1GK2 - chains A and D of the 4 polymer chains in the assembly; structure by X-ray diffraction, 1.90 A resolution.

== Chain A (and D) ==
Molecule: Histidine ammonia-lyase
Source organism: Pseudomonas putida
Notes: EC 4.3.1.3; chain D of this document is another copy of the same molecule, construct and numbering; everything in this record applies to it too
UniProtKB: P21310 (HUTH_PSEPU); residues 1-509 here correspond to UniProt positions 2-510 (UniProt number = residue number + 1)
Sequence (509 residues; each row starts with the number of its first residue):
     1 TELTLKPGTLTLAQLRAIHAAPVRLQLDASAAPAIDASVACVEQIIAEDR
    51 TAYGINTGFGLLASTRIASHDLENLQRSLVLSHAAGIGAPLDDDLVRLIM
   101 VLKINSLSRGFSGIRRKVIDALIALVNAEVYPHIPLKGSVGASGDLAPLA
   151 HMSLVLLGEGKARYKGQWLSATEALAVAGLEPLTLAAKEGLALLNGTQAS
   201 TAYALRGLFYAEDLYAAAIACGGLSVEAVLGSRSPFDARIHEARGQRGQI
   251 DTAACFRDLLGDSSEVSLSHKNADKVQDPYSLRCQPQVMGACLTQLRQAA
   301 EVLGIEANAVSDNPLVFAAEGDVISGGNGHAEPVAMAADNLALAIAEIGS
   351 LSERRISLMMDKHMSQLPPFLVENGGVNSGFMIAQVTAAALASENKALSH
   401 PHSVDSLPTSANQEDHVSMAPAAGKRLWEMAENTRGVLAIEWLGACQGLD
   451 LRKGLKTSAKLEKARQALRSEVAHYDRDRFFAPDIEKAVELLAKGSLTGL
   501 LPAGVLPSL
Differences from the reference sequence: engineered mutation Ala-273 (Cys in P21310), Gly-329 (Phe in P21310)
Reported in the primary citation:
  - conformationally variable residues (loop rearrangement): Ala-142 to Gly-144
  - catalytic residues: Glu-414 (proposed by the authors, not directly observed)

== Interface between chain A and chain D ==
Contacting residue pairs (159; chain A residue first):
  Tyr-53(A) / Gln-277(D)
  Arg-109(A) / Ala-243(D)  hydrogen bond (side chain-backbone)
  Ser-143(A) / Tyr-280(D)  hydrogen bond
  Thr-197(A) / Arg-244(D)
  Asp-237(A) / Ile-324(D)
  Arg-239(A) / Phe-317(D)
  Arg-239(A) / Glu-320(D)  salt bridge
  Arg-239(A) / Asp-322(D)  salt bridge
  Arg-239(A) / Ile-324(D)
  Ile-240(A) / Ile-324(D)  hydrophobic
  Ile-240(A) / Ser-325(D)
  Ile-240(A) / Gly-326(D)
  Ile-240(A) / Asn-328(D)  hydrogen bond (backbone-side chain)
  Ala-243(A) / Arg-109(D)
  Ala-243(A) / Ala-309(D)
  Ala-243(A) / Val-310(D)  hydrogen bond (backbone-backbone)
  Arg-244(A) / Ile-305(D)
  Arg-244(A) / Glu-306(D)  salt bridge
  Arg-244(A) / Ala-309(D)
  Arg-244(A) / Asn-328(D)
  Arg-244(A) / His-330(D)  hydrogen bond (side chain-backbone)
  Arg-244(A) / Ala-331(D)
  Arg-244(A) / Pro-333(D)
  Gly-245(A) / Ile-305(D)
  Gln-246(A) / Val-302(D)  hydrogen bond (side chain-backbone)
  Gln-246(A) / Ile-305(D)
  Gln-246(A) / Glu-306(D)  hydrogen bond
  Gln-249(A) / Asn-328(D)  hydrogen bond
  Gln-277(A) / Tyr-53(D)  hydrogen bond
  Gln-277(A) / Ser-325(D)  hydrogen bond
  Pro-279(A) / Gln-413(D)
  Pro-279(A) / Asp-415(D)
  Tyr-280(A) / Ala-142(D)  hydrophobic
  Tyr-280(A) / Ser-143(D)
  Tyr-280(A) / Gln-413(D)  hydrogen bond (backbone-backbone)
  Tyr-280(A) / Glu-414(D)  hydrogen bond
  Tyr-280(A) / Asp-415(D)  hydrogen bond (backbone-side chain)
  Tyr-280(A) / His-416(D)
  Ser-281(A) / Asp-415(D)  hydrogen bond
  Arg-283(A) / Asn-313(D)
  Arg-283(A) / Ser-325(D)  hydrogen bond
  Arg-283(A) / Gly-326(D)  hydrogen bond (side chain-backbone)
  Cys-284(A) / Gly-327(D)
  Cys-284(A) / His-330(D)
  Gln-287(A) / Gly-327(D)  hydrogen bond (side chain-backbone)
  Gln-287(A) / Asn-328(D)  hydrogen bond
  Gln-287(A) / His-330(D)
  Val-288(A) / His-330(D)
  Val-288(A) / Glu-332(D)
  Val-288(A) / His-416(D)
  Ala-291(A) / Glu-332(D)
  Ala-291(A) / Pro-333(D)
  Ala-291(A) / Met-336(D)
  Cys-292(A) / Met-336(D)  hydrophobic
  Gln-295(A) / Met-336(D)
  Gln-295(A) / Asn-340(D)  hydrogen bond
  Gln-298(A) / Gln-298(D)  hydrogen bond (backbone-side chain)
  Gln-298(A) / Val-302(D)
  Gln-298(A) / Asn-340(D)
  Glu-301(A) / Gln-298(D)  hydrogen bond
  Val-302(A) / Gln-246(D)  hydrogen bond (backbone-side chain)
  Val-302(A) / Thr-294(D)
  Ile-305(A) / Arg-244(D)
  Ile-305(A) / Gly-245(D)
  Ile-305(A) / Gln-246(D)
  Glu-306(A) / Arg-244(D)  salt bridge
  Glu-306(A) / Gln-246(D)  hydrogen bond
  Ala-309(A) / Ala-243(D)
  Ala-309(A) / Arg-244(D)
  Val-310(A) / Ala-243(D)  hydrogen bond (backbone-backbone)
  Asn-313(A) / Arg-283(D)
  Phe-317(A) / Arg-239(D)
  Glu-320(A) / Arg-239(D)  salt bridge
  Asp-322(A) / Arg-239(D)  salt bridge
  Ile-324(A) / Asp-237(D)
  Ile-324(A) / Arg-239(D)
  Ile-324(A) / Ile-240(D)  hydrophobic
  Ser-325(A) / Gln-277(D)  hydrogen bond
  Ser-325(A) / Arg-283(D)
  Gly-326(A) / Ile-240(D)
  Gly-326(A) / Arg-283(D)  hydrogen bond (backbone-side chain)
  Gly-327(A) / Cys-284(D)
  Gly-327(A) / Gln-287(D)  hydrogen bond (backbone-side chain)
  Asn-328(A) / Ile-240(D)  hydrogen bond (side chain-backbone)
  Asn-328(A) / Arg-244(D)
  Asn-328(A) / Gln-249(D)  hydrogen bond
  Asn-328(A) / Gln-287(D)  hydrogen bond
  His-330(A) / Arg-244(D)  hydrogen bond (backbone-side chain)
  His-330(A) / Cys-284(D)
  His-330(A) / Val-288(D)
  Ala-331(A) / Arg-244(D)
  Glu-332(A) / Val-288(D)
  Glu-332(A) / Ala-291(D)
  Glu-332(A) / Glu-347(D)
  Pro-333(A) / Arg-244(D)
  Pro-333(A) / Ala-291(D)
  Met-336(A) / Ala-291(D)
  Met-336(A) / Cys-292(D)  hydrophobic
  Met-336(A) / Gln-295(D)
  Met-336(A) / Leu-343(D)
  Met-336(A) / Glu-347(D)
  Asp-339(A) / Leu-343(D)
  Asn-340(A) / Gln-295(D)  hydrogen bond
  Asn-340(A) / Gln-298(D)
  Asn-340(A) / Asn-340(D)
  Asn-340(A) / Leu-343(D)
  Leu-343(A) / Met-336(D)
  Leu-343(A) / Asp-339(D)
  Leu-343(A) / Asn-340(D)
  Leu-343(A) / Pro-401(D)  hydrophobic
  Leu-343(A) / Ser-403(D)
  Leu-343(A) / Val-404(D)  hydrophobic
  Glu-347(A) / Glu-332(D)
  Glu-347(A) / Met-336(D)
  Glu-347(A) / Ser-403(D)
  Glu-347(A) / Val-404(D)
  Glu-347(A) / His-416(D)  salt bridge
  Ser-350(A) / His-416(D)
  Leu-351(A) / His-416(D)
  Arg-354(A) / Pro-408(D)
  Arg-354(A) / Asn-412(D)
  Arg-354(A) / Asp-415(D)
  Met-364(A) / Gln-413(D)  hydrogen bond
  Lys-396(A) / His-400(D)
  Lys-396(A) / Val-404(D)
  Lys-396(A) / Asp-405(D)  salt bridge
  Ser-399(A) / Pro-401(D)
  Ser-399(A) / Val-404(D)
  His-400(A) / Lys-396(D)
  His-400(A) / His-400(D)  hydrogen bond
  Pro-401(A) / Leu-343(D)  hydrophobic
  Pro-401(A) / Ser-399(D)
  Pro-401(A) / Pro-401(D)
  Ser-403(A) / Leu-343(D)
  Ser-403(A) / Glu-347(D)
  Val-404(A) / Leu-343(D)  hydrophobic
  Val-404(A) / Ala-346(D)  hydrophobic
  Val-404(A) / Glu-347(D)
  Val-404(A) / Lys-396(D)
  Val-404(A) / Ser-399(D)
  Asp-405(A) / Lys-396(D)  salt bridge
  Ser-406(A) / Lys-396(D)
  Pro-408(A) / Arg-354(D)
  Gln-413(A) / Gln-277(D)
  Gln-413(A) / Asp-278(D)
  Gln-413(A) / Pro-279(D)
  Gln-413(A) / Tyr-280(D)  hydrogen bond (backbone-backbone)
  Gln-413(A) / Met-364(D)  hydrogen bond
  Glu-414(A) / Tyr-280(D)  hydrogen bond
  Asp-415(A) / Pro-279(D)
  Asp-415(A) / Tyr-280(D)  hydrogen bond (side chain-backbone)
  Asp-415(A) / Ser-281(D)  hydrogen bond
  Asp-415(A) / Arg-354(D)
  Asp-415(A) / Leu-358(D)
  His-416(A) / Tyr-280(D)
  His-416(A) / Val-288(D)
  His-416(A) / Glu-347(D)  salt bridge
  His-416(A) / Ser-350(D)
  His-416(A) / Leu-351(D)
Other interface residues (no listed pair), chain A (75 interface residues in all): Ala-142, Ser-234, His-241, Thr-294, Leu-315, Ala-344, Ala-346, Leu-358, Ala-397, Asn-412
Other interface residues (no listed pair), chain D (76 interface residues in all): Thr-197, Ser-234, His-241, Glu-301, Leu-315, Ala-344, Ala-397, Ser-406

== Summary ==
Chain A and chain D form an interface of 75 and 76 residues respectively, with 39 hydrogen bonds and 10 salt
bridges. Polar contacts include Arg-239(A)/Glu-320(D), Arg-239(A)/Asp-322(D) and Arg-244(A)/Glu-306(D). From
the paper: the catalytic residue Glu-414(A); conformational variability at Ala-142(A).
Both chains are Histidine ammonia-lyase (Pseudomonas putida). Entry 1GK2 (Histidine Ammonia-Lyase (HAL) Mutant
F329G from Pseudomonas putida) was determined by X-ray diffraction, deposited together with 1EB4 and 1GK3.
